Entry 7A2Z (X-ray diffraction, 1.14 A resolution); this record covers chains A and B.

== Chain A ==
Protein: Tyrosine-protein kinase Fyn
Source organism: Homo sapiens
Notes: EC 2.7.10.2; fragment: SH3 domain
UniProt: P06241 (FYN_HUMAN), isoform P06241-3; residue numbers follow UniProt; this construct covers 83-142
Sequence (60 residues; numbered 83 to 142; the number before each row is that of its first residue):
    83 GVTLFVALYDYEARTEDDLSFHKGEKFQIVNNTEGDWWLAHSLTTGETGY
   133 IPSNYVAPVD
Unresolved in the structure: 142
Construct notes: engineered mutation Val112 (Leu in P06241), Asn114 (Ser in P06241), Thr115 (Ser in P06241), Leu121 (Glu in P06241), His123 (Arg in P06241)

== Chain B ==
Protein: VSL12
Notes: fragment: vsl12
Sequence (12 residues; numbered 1 to 12; the number before each row is that of its first residue):
     1 VSLARRPLPPLP

== How chain A and chain B interact ==
Contacting residue pairs - 28 pairs, chain A then chain B:
  Tyr91(A) - Leu11(B)  hydrophobic
  Tyr91(A) - Pro12(B)  hydrophobic
  Tyr93(A) - Pro9(B)  hydrophobic
  Thr97(A) - Arg6(B)
  Asp99(A) - Leu3(B)
  Asp100(A) - Arg6(B)  salt bridge
  Glu116(A) - Ala4(B)
  Glu116(A) - Arg5(B)
  Gly117(A) - Ala4(B)
  Asp118(A) - Ala4(B)  hydrogen bond (backbone-backbone)
  Asp118(A) - Leu8(B)
  Trp119(A) - Leu3(B)
  Trp119(A) - Ala4(B)  hydrogen bond (backbone-backbone)
  Trp119(A) - Arg6(B)  hydrogen bond (side chain-backbone)
  Trp119(A) - Pro7(B)  hydrogen bond (side chain-backbone)
  Trp119(A) - Leu8(B)
  Trp119(A) - Pro9(B)
  Tyr132(A) - Leu3(B)  hydrophobic
  Tyr132(A) - Arg6(B)
  Pro134(A) - Leu8(B)  hydrophobic
  Pro134(A) - Pro9(B)
  Ser135(A) - Leu8(B)
  Asn136(A) - Leu8(B)
  Asn136(A) - Pro9(B)  hydrogen bond (side chain-backbone)
  Asn136(A) - Leu11(B)
  Tyr137(A) - Pro10(B)  hydrogen bond (side chain-backbone)
  Tyr137(A) - Leu11(B)
  Tyr137(A) - Pro12(B)

== In short ==
The interface between chain A and chain B involves 14 residues on one side and 10 on the other, with 6
hydrogen bonds and 1 salt bridge. Among the polar pairs are Asp100(A)-Arg6(B), Trp119(A)-Arg6(B) and
Trp119(A)-Pro7(B).
Chain A is Tyrosine-protein kinase Fyn (Homo sapiens) and chain B is VSL12; the structure, Crystal structure
of the Fyn SH3 domain L112V-S114N-S115T-E121L-R123H mutant in complex with VSL12 at pH 6.0, was determined by
X-ray diffraction.
